PDB entry 4KA7 | X-ray diffraction, 1.80 A resolution | chains A and C

# Chain A
Name: Oligopeptidase A
Source organism: Arabidopsis thaliana
Reference sequence: Q9LSL3 (Q9LSL3_ARATH); residues 83-791 here correspond to UniProt positions 6-714 (UniProt number = residue number - 77)
Sequence (714 residues; row label = number of the first residue in the row):
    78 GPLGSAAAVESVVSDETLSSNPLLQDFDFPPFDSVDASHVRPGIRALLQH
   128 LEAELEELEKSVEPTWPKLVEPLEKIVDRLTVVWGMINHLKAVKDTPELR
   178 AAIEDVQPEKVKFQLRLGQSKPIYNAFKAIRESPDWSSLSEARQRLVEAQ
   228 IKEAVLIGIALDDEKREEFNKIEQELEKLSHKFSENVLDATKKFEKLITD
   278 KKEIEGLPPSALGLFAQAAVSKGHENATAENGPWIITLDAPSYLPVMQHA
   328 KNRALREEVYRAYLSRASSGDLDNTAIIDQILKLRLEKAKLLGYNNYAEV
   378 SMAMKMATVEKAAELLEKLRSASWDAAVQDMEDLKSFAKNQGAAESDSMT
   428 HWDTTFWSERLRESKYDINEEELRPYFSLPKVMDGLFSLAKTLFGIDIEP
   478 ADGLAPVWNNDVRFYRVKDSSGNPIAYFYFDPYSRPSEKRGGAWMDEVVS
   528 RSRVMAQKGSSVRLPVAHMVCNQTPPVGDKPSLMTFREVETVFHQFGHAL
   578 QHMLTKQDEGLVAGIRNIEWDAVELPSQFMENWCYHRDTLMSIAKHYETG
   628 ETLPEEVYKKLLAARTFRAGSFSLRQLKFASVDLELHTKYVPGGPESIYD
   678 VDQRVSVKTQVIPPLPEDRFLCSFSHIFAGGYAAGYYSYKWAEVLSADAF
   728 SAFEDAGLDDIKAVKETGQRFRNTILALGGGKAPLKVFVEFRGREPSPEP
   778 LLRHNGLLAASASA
Unresolved in the structure: 78-90, 786-791
Construct notes: expression tag (78-82); engineered mutation Q572 (Glu495 in Q9LSL3)
Bound ions: Na+: M379, K382, A384; Zn2+: H571, H575, E601 (shared with A143(C) of chain C)
From the paper describing this entry:
  - Zn2+ coordination: H571, H575, E601
  - binding site for short endogenous peptide substrate (chain C): A520, M522, Q572, H703, Y709
  - catalytic residues: H703, Y709
  - mutagenesis - H703F, Y709F: abolished catalytic activity

# Chain C
Name: short endogenous peptide substrate
Sequence (4 residues; each row starts with the number of its first residue):
   141 AAAA
Bound ions: Zn2+: A143 (shared with H571(A), H575(A), E601(A) of chain A)

# Interface between chain A and chain C
Pairs across the interface - 21 pairs, chain A then chain C:
  A520(A) with A143(C); A144(C), hydrogen bond (backbone-backbone)
  W521(A) with A142(C); A143(C), hydrophobic
  M522(A) with A141(C); A142(C), hydrogen bond (backbone-backbone)
  H571(A) with A143(C), hydrogen bond (side chain-backbone); A144(C)
  Q572(A) with A142(C); A143(C); A144(C)
  H575(A) with A142(C); A143(C), hydrogen bond (side chain-backbone)
  W597(A) with A141(C)
  E601(A) with A143(C)
  H703(A) with A143(C); A144(C), hydrogen bond (side chain-backbone)
  Y709(A) with A142(C); A143(C), hydrogen bond (side chain-backbone)
  Y716(A) with A143(C); A144(C), hydrogen bond (side chain-backbone)
Interface residues without a listed pair, chain A (13 interface residues in all): R517, V600

# Overview
The interface between chain A and chain C involves 13 residues on one side and 4 on the other; the contacts
include 7 hydrogen bonds. Among the polar pairs are H571(A)-A143(C), H575(A)-A143(C) and H703(A)-A144(C). The
paper reports catalytic residues H703(A) and Y709(A); H703F and Y709F of chain A abolish catalytic activity.
Chain A is Oligopeptidase A (Arabidopsis thaliana) and chain C is short endogenous peptide substrate; the
structure, Structure of Organellar OligoPeptidase (E572Q) in complex with an endogenous substrate, was
determined by X-ray diffraction together with 4KA8 from the same study.
